PDB entry 3BG1 | X-ray diffraction, 3.00 A resolution | chains A and E of the 8 polymer chains in the assembly

[Chain A (and E)]
Molecule: Protein SEC13 homolog
Source organism: Homo sapiens
Notes: chain E of this document is another copy of the same molecule, construct and numbering; everything in this record applies to it too
Reference sequence: P55735 (SEC13_HUMAN); numbering as in UniProt (aligned over 1-316)
Sequence (316 residues; row label = number of the first residue in the row):
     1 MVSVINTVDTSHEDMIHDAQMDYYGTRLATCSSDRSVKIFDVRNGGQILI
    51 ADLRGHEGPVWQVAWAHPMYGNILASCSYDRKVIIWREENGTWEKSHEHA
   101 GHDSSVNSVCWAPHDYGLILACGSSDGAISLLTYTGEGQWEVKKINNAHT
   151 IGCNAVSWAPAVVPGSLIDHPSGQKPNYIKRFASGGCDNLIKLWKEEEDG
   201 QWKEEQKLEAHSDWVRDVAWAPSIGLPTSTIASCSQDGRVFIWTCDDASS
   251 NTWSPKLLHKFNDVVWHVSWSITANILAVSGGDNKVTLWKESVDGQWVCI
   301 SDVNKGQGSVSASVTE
Not modelled in the structure: 1-13, 165-170, 305-316
UniProt features mapped onto this chain:
  - modified residue: V2 (N-acetylvaline), S184 (Phosphoserine), S309 (Phosphoserine)

[Interface between chain A and chain E]
Contacting residue pairs (12; chain A residue first):
  R239(A) with D294(E), salt bridge
  L257(A) with Q296(E)
  H259(A) with H259(E)
  K260(A) with V298(E)
  K285(A) with K285(E); D302(E), salt bridge
  W289(A) with H259(E)
  D294(A) with R239(E), salt bridge
  Q296(A) with L257(E)
  V298(A) with K260(E)
  I300(A) with N262(E)
  D302(A) with K285(E), salt bridge
Also at the interface, not in a pair above, chain A (15 interface residues in all): F261, N262, S292, C299
Also at the interface, not in a pair above, chain E (15 interface residues in all): F261, W289, S292, C299, I300

[In short]
Chain A and chain E each contribute 15 residues to their interface, with 4 salt bridges. Polar pairs include
R239(A)-D294(E) and K285(A)-D302(E).
Chain A and chain E are both Protein SEC13 homolog (Homo sapiens); the structure, Architecture of a Coat for
the Nuclear Pore Membrane, was determined by X-ray diffraction, deposited together with 3BG0.
